Entry 5OC2 (X-ray diffraction, 2.85 A resolution); this record covers chain A.

== Chain A ==
Protein: Fructosyl amine:oxygen oxidoreductase
Source organism: Neosartorya fumigata
UniProtKB: O42629 (O42629_ASPFM); residues 1-445 here = UniProt positions 1-445
Amino-acid sequence (461 residues; row label = number of the first residue in the row; numbers below 1 keep their minus sign (His-15 is residue -15)):
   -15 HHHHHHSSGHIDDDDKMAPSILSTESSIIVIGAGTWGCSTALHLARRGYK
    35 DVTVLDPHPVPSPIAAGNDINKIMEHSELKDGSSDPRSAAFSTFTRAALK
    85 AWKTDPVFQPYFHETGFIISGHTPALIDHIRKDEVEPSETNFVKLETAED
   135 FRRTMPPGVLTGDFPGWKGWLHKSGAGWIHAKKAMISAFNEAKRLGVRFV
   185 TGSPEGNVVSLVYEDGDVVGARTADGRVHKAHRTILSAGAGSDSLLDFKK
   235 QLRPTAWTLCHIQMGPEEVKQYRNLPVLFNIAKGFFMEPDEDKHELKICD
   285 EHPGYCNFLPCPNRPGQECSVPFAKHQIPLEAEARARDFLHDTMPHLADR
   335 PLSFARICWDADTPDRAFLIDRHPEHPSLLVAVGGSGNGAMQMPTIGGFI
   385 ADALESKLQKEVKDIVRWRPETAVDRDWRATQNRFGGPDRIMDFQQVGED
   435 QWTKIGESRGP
Unresolved in the structure: -15 to 1, 443-445
Differences from the reference sequence: expression tag (-15 to 0); engineered mutation Cys295 (Asp in O42629), Cys303 (Lys in O42629)
Disulfide bonds: Cys295-Cys303
Small-molecule neighbours: FAD (flavin-adenine dinucleotide): Ile15, Gly16, Ala17, Gly18, Thr19, Trp20, Leu39, Asp40, Pro41, His42, Ser46, Ile48, Ala49, Ala50, Gly51, Lys56, Ile57, Gly190, Asn191, Val192, Ser221, Ala222, Gly223, Gly225, Leu229, Trp241, Leu243, Cys283, Cys342, Trp343, Asp344, Gly369, Gly371, Asn372, Gly373, Ala374, Met375
What the authors report for this chain:
  - mutagenesis - D295C/K303C: increased stability
  - conformationally variable residues (loop rearrangement): Leu63 to Asp69, Pro121, Cys290 to Ala308
  - mutagenesis - H106C/G150C: decreased catalytic activity

== In short ==
Ligands of chain A: flavin-adenine dinucleotide. From the paper: D295C/K303C increase stability;
conformational variability at Leu63, Pro121 and Cys290.
Chain A is Fructosyl amine:oxygen oxidoreductase (Neosartorya fumigata); the structure, Crystal structure of
Asp295Cys/Lys303Cys Amadoriase I mutant from Aspergillus Fumigatus, was determined by X-ray diffraction,
deposited together with 5OC3.
